6UWF - chain A; structure by electron microscopy, 3.08 A resolution.

Chain A:
Molecule: Glutamate transporter homolog
Source organism: Pyrococcus horikoshii
Amino-acid sequence (422 residues; each row starts with the number of its first residue):
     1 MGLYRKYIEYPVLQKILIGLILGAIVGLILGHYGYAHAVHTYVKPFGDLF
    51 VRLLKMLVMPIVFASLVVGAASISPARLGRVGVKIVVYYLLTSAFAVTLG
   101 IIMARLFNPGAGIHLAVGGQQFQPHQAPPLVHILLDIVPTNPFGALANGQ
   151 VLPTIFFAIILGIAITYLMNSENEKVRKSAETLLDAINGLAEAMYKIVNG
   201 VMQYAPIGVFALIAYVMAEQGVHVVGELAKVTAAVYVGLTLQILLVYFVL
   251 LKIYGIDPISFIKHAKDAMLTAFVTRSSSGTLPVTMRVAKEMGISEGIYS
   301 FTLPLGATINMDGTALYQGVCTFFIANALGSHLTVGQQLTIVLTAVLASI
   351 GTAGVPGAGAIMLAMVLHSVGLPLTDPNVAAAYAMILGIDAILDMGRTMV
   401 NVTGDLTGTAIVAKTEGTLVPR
Unresolved in the structure: 417-422
Modified positions: M1 (N-formylmethionine; FME)
What the authors report for this chain:
  - contacts within the chain: E192-K290 (salt bridge) (proposed by the authors, not directly observed)
  - mutagenesis - Y215H/E219H/M385C: unchanged catalytic activity

Summary:
From the paper: Y215H/E219H/M385C leave catalytic activity unchanged; contacts within the chain involving E192
and K290.
Chain A is Glutamate transporter homolog (Pyrococcus horikoshii); the structure, GltPh in complex with
L-aspartate and sodium ions in outward-facing state, was determined by electron microscopy together with 6UWL
from the same study.
